5D6H - chains A and B; structure by X-ray diffraction, 2.40 A resolution.

# Chain A
Molecule: CsuC
Organism: Acinetobacter baumannii
Reference sequence: Q6XBY4 (Q6XBY4_ACIBA); residues 1-243 here correspond to UniProt positions 35-277 (UniProt number = residue number + 34)
Amino-acid sequence (243 residues; row label = number of the first residue in the row):
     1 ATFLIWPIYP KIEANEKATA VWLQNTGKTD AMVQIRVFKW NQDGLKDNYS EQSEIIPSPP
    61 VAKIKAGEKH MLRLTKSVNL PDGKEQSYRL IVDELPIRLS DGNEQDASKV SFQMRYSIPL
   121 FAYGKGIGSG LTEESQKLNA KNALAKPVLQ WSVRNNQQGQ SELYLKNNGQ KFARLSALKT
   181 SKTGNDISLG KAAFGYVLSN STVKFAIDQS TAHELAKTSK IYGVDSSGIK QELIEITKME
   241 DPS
Not modelled in the structure: 98-107, 157-160, 191-192, 240-243
Modified positions: Mse32, Mse71, Mse114, Mse239 (selenomethionine; parent Met)
Reported in the primary citation:
  - contacts within the chain: R89-S117 (hydrogen bond), R174-Y196 (hydrogen bond)
  - mutagenesis - R89A, R174A, Y196F: decreased binding to CsuA/B (chain B)
  - mutagenesis - R89A/Y196F: abolished binding to CsuA/B (chain B)

# Chain B
Molecule: CsuA/B
Organism: Acinetobacter baumannii
Reference sequence: Q6XBY7 (Q6XBY7_ACIBA); residues 10-152 here correspond to UniProt positions 38-180 (UniProt number = residue number + 28)
Amino-acid sequence (152 residues; numbered 1 to 152; the number before each row is that of its first residue):
     1 AVTHHHHHHS TGCTVGGSQT EGNMNKFGTL NFGKTSGTWN NVLTAEVASA ATGGNISVTC
    61 DGTDPVDFTV AIDGGERTDR TLKNTASADV VAYNVYRDAA RTNLYVVNQP QQFTTVSGQA
   121 TAVPIFGAIA PNTGTPKAQG DYKDTLLVTV NF
Not modelled in the structure: 1-6, 19-27, 33-42, 45, 74-92, 118-119, 130, 132-134, 139-141
Sequence notes: expression tag (1-9)
Disulfide bonds: C13-C60

# Interface between chain A and chain B
Contacting residue pairs (58; chain A residue first):
  A1(A) - G16(B)
  T2(A) - V15(B)
  T2(A) - G16(B)
  T2(A) - G17(B)  hydrogen bond (side chain-backbone)
  F3(A) - C13(B)
  F3(A) - T14(B)
  F3(A) - V15(B)  hydrogen bond (backbone-backbone)
  L4(A) - C13(B)
  L4(A) - T14(B)
  I5(A) - G12(B)
  I5(A) - C13(B)  hydrogen bond (backbone-backbone)
  W6(A) - S10(B)  hydrogen bond (side chain-backbone)
  W6(A) - T11(B)
  W6(A) - G12(B)
  P7(A) - T11(B)
  I8(A) - T11(B)  hydrogen bond (backbone-backbone)
  I8(A) - C13(B)  hydrophobic
  I8(A) - F152(B)  hydrophobic
  Y9(A) - F152(B)
  R89(A) - N151(B)
  R89(A) - F152(B)  hydrogen bond (side chain-backbone)
  S108(A) - L30(B)
  S108(A) - N31(B)
  S108(A) - F32(B)  hydrogen bond (backbone-backbone)
  S108(A) - Y142(B)
  K109(A) - L30(B)
  K109(A) - Y142(B)  hydrogen bond (backbone-backbone)
  K109(A) - K143(B)
  K109(A) - D144(B)  hydrogen bond (backbone-backbone)
  V110(A) - T29(B)
  V110(A) - L30(B)  hydrogen bond (backbone-backbone)
  V110(A) - D144(B)
  S111(A) - T29(B)
  S111(A) - D144(B)  hydrogen bond (backbone-backbone)
  S111(A) - T145(B)
  S111(A) - L146(B)  hydrogen bond (backbone-backbone)
  F112(A) - L30(B)  hydrophobic
  F112(A) - I56(B)  hydrophobic
  F112(A) - I125(B)  hydrophobic
  Q113(A) - L146(B)  hydrogen bond (backbone-backbone)
  Q113(A) - L147(B)
  Q113(A) - V148(B)  hydrogen bond (backbone-backbone)
  Mse114(A) - I56(B)
  Mse114(A) - V148(B)  hydrophobic
  R115(A) - V148(B)  hydrogen bond (backbone-backbone)
  R115(A) - T149(B)
  R115(A) - V150(B)  hydrogen bond (backbone-backbone)
  Y116(A) - V15(B)  hydrophobic
  Y116(A) - V150(B)
  S117(A) - V150(B)  hydrogen bond (backbone-backbone)
  S117(A) - N151(B)  hydrogen bond
  S117(A) - F152(B)  hydrogen bond (backbone-backbone)
  P119(A) - F152(B)
  L131(A) - H8(B)
  S176(A) - D67(B)
  Y196(A) - F152(B)  hydrogen bond (side chain-backbone)
  I229(A) - H8(B)
  Q231(A) - D64(B)
Also at the interface, not in a pair above, chain A (29 interface residues in all): T26, I118, F194
Also at the interface, not in a pair above, chain B (31 interface residues in all): S18, V66, Q112
From the paper, about this interface:
  - specific contacts: R89(A)-F152(B), Y196(A)-F152(B) (hydrogen bond)
  - interface residues, chain A: F3(A), L4(A), I5(A), W6(A), P7(A), I8(A), Y9(A), V110(A), F112(A), Mse114(A), Y116(A)

# Summary
29 residues of chain A face 31 of chain B across their interface; the contacts include 20 hydrogen bonds.
Polar pairs include T2(A)-G17(B), W6(A)-S10(B) and R89(A)-F152(B). The paper describes a contact between
R89(A) and F152(B); a hydrogen bond between Y196(A) and F152(B). From the paper: R89A, R174A and Y196F of
chain A reduce binding to CsuA/B (chain B); interface residues F3(A), L4(A) and I5(A) among others.
Here chain A is CsuC and chain B is CsuA/B, both from Acinetobacter baumannii. Entry 5D6H (Crystal structure
of CsuC-CsuA/B chaperone-major subunit pre-assembly complex from Csu biofilm-mediating pili of Acinetobacter
baumannii) was determined by X-ray diffraction (same publication as 5DFK).
